8W20 - chains A and F of the 11 polymer chains in the assembly; structure by electron microscopy, 4.30 A resolution (low resolution: residue-level contacts below are approximate; hydrogen-bond / salt-bridge calls are withheld).

== Chain A ==
Name: Intein C-terminal splicing domain-containing protein
Source organism: Streptomyces coelicolor A3(2)
Reference sequence: Q9ACV2 (Q9ACV2_STRCO); residues 33-1368 here correspond to UniProt positions 1-1336 (UniProt number = residue number - 32)
Sequence (1368 residues; numbered 1 to 1368; the number before each row is that of its first residue):
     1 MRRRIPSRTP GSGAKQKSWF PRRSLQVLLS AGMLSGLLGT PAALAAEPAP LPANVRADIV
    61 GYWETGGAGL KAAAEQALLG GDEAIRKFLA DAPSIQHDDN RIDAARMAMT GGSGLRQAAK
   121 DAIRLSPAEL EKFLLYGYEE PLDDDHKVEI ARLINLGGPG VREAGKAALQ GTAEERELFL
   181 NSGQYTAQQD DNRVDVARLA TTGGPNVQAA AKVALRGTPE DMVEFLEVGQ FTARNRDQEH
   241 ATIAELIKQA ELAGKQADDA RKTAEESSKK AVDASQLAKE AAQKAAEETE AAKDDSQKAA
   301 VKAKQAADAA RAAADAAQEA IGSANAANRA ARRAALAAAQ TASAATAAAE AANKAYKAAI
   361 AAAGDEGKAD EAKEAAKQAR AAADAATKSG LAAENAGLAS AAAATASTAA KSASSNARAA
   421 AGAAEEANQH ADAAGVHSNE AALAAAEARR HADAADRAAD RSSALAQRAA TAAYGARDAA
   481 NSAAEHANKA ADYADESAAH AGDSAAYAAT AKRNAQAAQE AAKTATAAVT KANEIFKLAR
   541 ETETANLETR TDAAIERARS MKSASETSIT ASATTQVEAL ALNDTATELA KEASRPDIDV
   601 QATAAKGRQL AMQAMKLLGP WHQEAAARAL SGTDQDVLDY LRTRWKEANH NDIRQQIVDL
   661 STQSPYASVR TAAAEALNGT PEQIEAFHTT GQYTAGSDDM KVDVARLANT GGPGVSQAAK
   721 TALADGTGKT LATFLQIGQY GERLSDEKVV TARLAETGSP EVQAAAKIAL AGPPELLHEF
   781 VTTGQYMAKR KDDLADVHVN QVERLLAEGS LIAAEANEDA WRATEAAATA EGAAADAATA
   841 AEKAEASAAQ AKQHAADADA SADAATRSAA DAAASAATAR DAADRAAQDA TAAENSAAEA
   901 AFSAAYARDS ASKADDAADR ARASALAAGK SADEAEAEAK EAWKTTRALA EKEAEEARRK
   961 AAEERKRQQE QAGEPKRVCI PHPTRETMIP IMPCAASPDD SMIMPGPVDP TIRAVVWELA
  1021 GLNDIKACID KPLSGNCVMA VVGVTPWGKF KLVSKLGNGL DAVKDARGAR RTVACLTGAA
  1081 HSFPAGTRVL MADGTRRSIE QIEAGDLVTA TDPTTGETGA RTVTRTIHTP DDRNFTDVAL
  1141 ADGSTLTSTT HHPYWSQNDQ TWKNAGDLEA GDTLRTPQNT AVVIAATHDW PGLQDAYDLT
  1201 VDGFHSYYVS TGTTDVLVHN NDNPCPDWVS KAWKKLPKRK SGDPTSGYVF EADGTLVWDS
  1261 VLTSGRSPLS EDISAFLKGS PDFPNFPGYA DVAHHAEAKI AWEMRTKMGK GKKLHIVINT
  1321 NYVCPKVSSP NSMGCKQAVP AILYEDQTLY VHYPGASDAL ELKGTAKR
Disordered / not traced: 1-49, 336-443, 890-1368
Construct notes: initiating methionine (1); expression tag (2-32)

== Chain F ==
Name: Secreted protein
Source organism: Streptomyces coelicolor A3(2)
Reference sequence: Q9ACV3 (Q9ACV3_STRCO); residue numbers follow UniProt; this construct covers 1-166
Sequence (166 residues; each row starts with the number of its first residue):
     1 MANTSRTRQA LMAIAVSVLA AGVTTLGVAH ADNGDAVAAA AEMPQAVEDF SYPGAAKIQA
    61 ETGAILKRGN GHMLMTSCDG SEDIQVMSRT GQKDFCFNVM AKPAYLTLEV PQAYGIWTSA
   121 DPVKTTIKDT DGTATVINAP ANDFTGYGEA GSTGEPTTLI ELRVAG
Disordered / not traced: 1-44, 166
Disulfide bonds: Cys78-Cys96

== How chain A and chain F interact ==
Pairs across the interface (9; chain A residue first):
  Lys701(A) with Tyr114(F)
  Val702(A) with Ala150(F)
  Ala705(A) with Phe144(F); Ala150(F)
  Arg706(A) with Ala150(F)
  Lys720(A) with Trp117(F)
  Leu723(A) with Trp117(F); Phe144(F)
  Ala724(A) with Trp117(F)
Other interface residues (no listed pair), chain A (9 interface residues in all): Ala708, Asn709
Other interface residues (no listed pair), chain F (5 interface residues in all): Gly146

== In short ==
9 residues of chain A face 5 of chain F across their interface.
Chain A is Intein C-terminal splicing domain-containing protein and chain F is Secreted protein, both from
Streptomyces coelicolor A3(2); the structure, Umb1 umbrella toxin particle, was determined by electron
microscopy, deposited together with 8W22.
